7XSX - chains A and N of the 35 polymer chains in the assembly; structure by electron microscopy, 3.80 A resolution.

Chain A:
Protein: DNA-directed RNA polymerase subunit
From: Komagataella phaffii
Notes: EC 2.7.7.6
UniProtKB: C4R4Y0 (C4R4Y0_KOMPG); residues 1-1743 here = UniProt positions 1-1743
Sequence (1743 residues; row label = number of the first residue in the row):
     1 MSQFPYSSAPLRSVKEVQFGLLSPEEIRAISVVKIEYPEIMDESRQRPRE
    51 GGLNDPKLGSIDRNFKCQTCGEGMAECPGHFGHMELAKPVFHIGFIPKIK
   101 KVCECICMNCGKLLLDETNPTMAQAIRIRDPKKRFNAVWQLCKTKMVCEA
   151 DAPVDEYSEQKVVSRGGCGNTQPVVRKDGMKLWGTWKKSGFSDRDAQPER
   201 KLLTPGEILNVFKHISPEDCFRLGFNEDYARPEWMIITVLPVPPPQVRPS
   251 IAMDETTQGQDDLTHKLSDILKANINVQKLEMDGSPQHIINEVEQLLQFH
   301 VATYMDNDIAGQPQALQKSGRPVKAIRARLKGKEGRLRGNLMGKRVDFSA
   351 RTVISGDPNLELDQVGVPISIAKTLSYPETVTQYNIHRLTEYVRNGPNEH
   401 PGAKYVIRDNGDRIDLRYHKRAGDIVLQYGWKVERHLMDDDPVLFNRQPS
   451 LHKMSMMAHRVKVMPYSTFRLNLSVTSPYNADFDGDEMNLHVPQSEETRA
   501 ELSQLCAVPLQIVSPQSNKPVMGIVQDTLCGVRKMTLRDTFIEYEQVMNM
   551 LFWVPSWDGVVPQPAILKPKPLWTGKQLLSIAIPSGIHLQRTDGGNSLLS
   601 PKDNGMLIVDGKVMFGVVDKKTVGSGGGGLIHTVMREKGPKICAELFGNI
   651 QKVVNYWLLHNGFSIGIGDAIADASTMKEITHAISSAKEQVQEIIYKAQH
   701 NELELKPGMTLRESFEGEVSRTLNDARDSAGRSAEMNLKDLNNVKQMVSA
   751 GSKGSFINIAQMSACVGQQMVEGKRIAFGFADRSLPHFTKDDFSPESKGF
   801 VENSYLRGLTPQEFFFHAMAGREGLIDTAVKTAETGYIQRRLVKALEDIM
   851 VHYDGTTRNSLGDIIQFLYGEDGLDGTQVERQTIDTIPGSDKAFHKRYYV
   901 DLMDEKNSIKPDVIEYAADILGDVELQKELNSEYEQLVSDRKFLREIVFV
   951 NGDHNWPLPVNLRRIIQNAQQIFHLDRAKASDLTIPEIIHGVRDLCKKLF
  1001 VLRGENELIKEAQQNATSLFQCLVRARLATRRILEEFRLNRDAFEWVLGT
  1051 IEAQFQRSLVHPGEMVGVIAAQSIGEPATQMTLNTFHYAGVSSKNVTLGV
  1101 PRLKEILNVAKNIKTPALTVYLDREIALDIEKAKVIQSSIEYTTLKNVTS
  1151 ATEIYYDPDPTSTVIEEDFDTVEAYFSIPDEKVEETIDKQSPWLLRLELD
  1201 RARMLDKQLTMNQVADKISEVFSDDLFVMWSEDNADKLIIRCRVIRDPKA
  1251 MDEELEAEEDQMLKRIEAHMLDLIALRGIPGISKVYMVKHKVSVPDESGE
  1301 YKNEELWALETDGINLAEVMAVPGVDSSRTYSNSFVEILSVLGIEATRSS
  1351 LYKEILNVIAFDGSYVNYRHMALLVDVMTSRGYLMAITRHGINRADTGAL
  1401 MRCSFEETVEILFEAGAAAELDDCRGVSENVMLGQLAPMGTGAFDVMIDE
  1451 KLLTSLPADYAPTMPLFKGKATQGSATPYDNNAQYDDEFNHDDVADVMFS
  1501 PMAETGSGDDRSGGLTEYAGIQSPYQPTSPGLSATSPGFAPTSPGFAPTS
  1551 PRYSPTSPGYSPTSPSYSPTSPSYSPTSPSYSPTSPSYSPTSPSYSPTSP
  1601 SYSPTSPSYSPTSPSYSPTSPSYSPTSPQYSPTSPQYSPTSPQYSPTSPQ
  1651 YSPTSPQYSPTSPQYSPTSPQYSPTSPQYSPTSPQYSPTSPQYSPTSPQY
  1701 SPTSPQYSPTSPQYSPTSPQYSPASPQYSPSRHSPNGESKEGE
Not modelled in the structure: 1, 154-162, 190-193, 1082-1094, 1178-1189, 1246-1257, 1456-1743

Chain N:
Molecule: 198-nt DNA strand
Sequence (198 nucleotides; row label = number of the first residue in the row; numbers below 1 keep their minus sign (DG-125 is residue -125)):
  -125 GCTTACGTCAGTCTGGCCATCTTTGTGTTTGGTGTGTTTGGGTGGTGGCC
   -75 GTTTTCGTTGTTTTTTTCTGTCTCGTGCCTGGTGTCTTGGGTGTTTTCCC
   -25 CAAAAAGGTTAAAACGCGGGGGACAGCGCGTACGTGCGTTTAAGCGGTGC
    25 TAGAGCTGTCTACGACCAATTGAGCGGCCTCGGCACCGGGATTCTGAT
Not modelled in the structure: -125 to -54, -34 to -24, 55-72

Chain A / chain N interface:
Residue-residue contacts (6; chain A residue first):
  Lys101(A) - DT-16(N)  salt bridge to the phosphate
  Trp139(A) - DT-16(N)  phosphate contact
  Arg176(A) - DA-15(N)  salt bridge to the phosphate
  Arg176(A) - DA-14(N)  salt bridge to the phosphate
  His1390(A) - DG-19(N)  phosphate contact
  His1390(A) - DG-18(N)  sugar contact
Other interface residues (no listed pair), chain A (7 interface residues in all): Lys318, Ala1110, Lys1111
Other interface residues (no listed pair), chain N (6 interface residues in all): DG-35

In short:
7 residues of chain A face 6 of chain N across their interface; the contacts include 3 salt bridges. Among the
polar pairs are Lys101(A)-DT-16(N), Arg176(A)-DA-15(N) and Arg176(A)-DA-14(N).
Chain A is DNA-directed RNA polymerase subunit (Komagataella phaffii) and chain N is a 198-nt DNA strand; the
structure, RNA polymerase II elongation complex transcribing a nucleosome (EC49), was determined by electron
microscopy (same publication as 7XN7, 7XSE, 7XSZ, 7XT7, 7XTD and 7XTI).
